Entry 7V0N (electron microscopy, 5.90 A resolution (low resolution: residue-level contacts below are approximate; hydrogen-bond / salt-bridge calls are withheld)); this record covers chains C and c of the 16 polymer chains in the assembly.

# Chain C
Name: Spike glycoprotein E1
Source organism: Eastern equine encephalitis virus
Reference sequence: Q4QXJ7 (POLS_EEEVF); residues 1-400 here correspond to UniProt positions 802-1201 (UniProt number = residue number + 801)
Chain sequence (400 residues; each row starts with the number of its first residue):
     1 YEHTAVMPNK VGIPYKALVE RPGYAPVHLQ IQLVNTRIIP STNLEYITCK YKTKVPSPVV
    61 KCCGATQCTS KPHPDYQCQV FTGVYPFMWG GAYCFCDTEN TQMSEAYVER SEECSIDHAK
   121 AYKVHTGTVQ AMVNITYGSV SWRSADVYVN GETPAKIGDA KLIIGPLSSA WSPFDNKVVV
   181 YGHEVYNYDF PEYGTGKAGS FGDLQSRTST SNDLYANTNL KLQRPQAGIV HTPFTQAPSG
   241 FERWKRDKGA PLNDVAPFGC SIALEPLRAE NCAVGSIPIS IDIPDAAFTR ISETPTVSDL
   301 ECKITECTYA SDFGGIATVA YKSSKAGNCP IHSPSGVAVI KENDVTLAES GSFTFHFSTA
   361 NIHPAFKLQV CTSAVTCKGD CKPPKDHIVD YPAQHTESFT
Disulfide bonds: Cys49-Cys114, Cys62-Cys94, Cys63-Cys96, Cys68-Cys78, Cys260-Cys272, Cys302-Cys377, Cys307-Cys381, Cys329-Cys371

# Chain c
Name: Spike glycoprotein E2
Source organism: Eastern equine encephalitis virus
Reference sequence: Q4QXJ7 (POLS_EEEVF); residues 1-342 here correspond to UniProt positions 325-666 (UniProt number = residue number + 324)
Chain sequence (342 residues; numbered 1 to 342; the number before each row is that of its first residue):
     1 DLDTHFTQYK LARPYIADCP NCGHSRCDSP IAIEEVRGDA HAGVIRIQTS AMFGLKTDGV
    61 DLAYMSFMNG KTQKSIKIDN LHVRTSAPCS LVSHHGYYIL AQCPPGDTVT VGFHDGPNRH
   121 TCTVAHKVEF RPVGREKYRH PPEHGVELPC NRYTHKRADQ GHYVEMHQPG LVADHSLLSI
   181 HSAKVKITVP SGAQVKYYCK CPDVREGITS SDHTTTCTDV KQCRAYLIDN KKWVYNSGRL
   241 PRGEGDTFKG KLHVPFVPVK AKCIATLAPE PLVEHKHRTL ILHLHPDHPT LLTTRSLGSD
   301 ANPTRQWIER PTTVNFTVTG EGLEYTWGNH PPKRVWAQES GE
Disulfide bonds: Cys19-Cys122, Cys22-Cys27, Cys89-Cys103, Cys150-Cys263, Cys199-Cys223, Cys201-Cys217

# Interface between chain C and chain c
Pairs across the interface (115):
  Lys50(C) - Asp39(c)
  Lys52(C) - Glu35(c)
  Lys52(C) - Arg37(c)
  Val55(C) - Asn236(c)
  Val55(C) - Gly238(c)
  Pro56(C) - Arg242(c)
  Ser57(C) - Asn236(c)
  Ser57(C) - Ser237(c)
  Ser57(C) - Leu240(c)
  Ser57(C) - Arg242(c)
  Pro58(C) - Gly238(c)
  Pro58(C) - Leu240(c)
  Pro58(C) - Pro241(c)
  Pro58(C) - Arg242(c)
  Val59(C) - Arg242(c)
  Cys62(C) - Tyr226(c)
  Phe87(C) - Asp28(c)
  Met88(C) - Tyr15(c)
  Met88(C) - Ile16(c)
  Met88(C) - Asp28(c)
  Met88(C) - Ala173(c)
  Trp89(C) - Ile16(c)
  Trp89(C) - Asp28(c)
  Trp89(C) - Gly70(c)
  Trp89(C) - Ala173(c)
  Gly90(C) - Ala173(c)
  Gly90(C) - His175(c)
  Ala92(C) - His175(c)
  Tyr93(C) - Leu171(c)
  Tyr93(C) - Ala173(c)
  Tyr93(C) - Tyr226(c)
  Tyr93(C) - Pro241(c)
  Cys94(C) - Tyr226(c)
  Phe95(C) - Arg224(c)
  Glu105(C) - Arg242(c)
  Ser111(C) - Arg37(c)
  Glu112(C) - Arg37(c)
  Glu112(C) - His162(c)
  Glu112(C) - Pro258(c)
  Glu113(C) - Arg37(c)
  Glu113(C) - Asp39(c)
  Glu113(C) - Ala40(c)
  Glu113(C) - Tyr153(c)
  Glu113(C) - Pro258(c)
  Ser115(C) - His162(c)
  Ile116(C) - Pro258(c)
  Ile116(C) - Val259(c)
  Ile116(C) - Lys260(c)
  Asp117(C) - Asn151(c)
  Tyr181(C) - Asn151(c)
  His183(C) - Pro149(c)
  Gln226(C) - Arg26(c)
  Ile229(C) - Asp18(c)
  Ile229(C) - Arg26(c)
  Val230(C) - Asp18(c)
  Val230(C) - Arg239(c)
  Val230(C) - Leu240(c)
  His231(C) - Arg26(c)
  His231(C) - Arg239(c)
  Thr232(C) - Gly238(c)
  Ala250(C) - Arg305(c)
  Leu252(C) - Arg295(c)
  Asn253(C) - Arg295(c)
  Asn253(C) - Glu324(c)
  Asp254(C) - Arg135(c)
  Asp254(C) - Thr293(c)
  Asp254(C) - Thr294(c)
  Asp254(C) - Arg295(c)
  Asp254(C) - Pro303(c)
  Val255(C) - Arg295(c)
  Val255(C) - Ala301(c)
  Val255(C) - Pro303(c)
  Val255(C) - Arg305(c)
  Ala256(C) - Arg295(c)
  Ala256(C) - Ala301(c)
  Pro257(C) - Arg295(c)
  Pro257(C) - Gly298(c)
  Pro257(C) - Ser299(c)
  Pro257(C) - Ala301(c)
  Phe258(C) - Leu297(c)
  Phe258(C) - Gly298(c)
  Phe258(C) - Ser299(c)
  Gly259(C) - Arg295(c)
  Gly259(C) - Leu297(c)
  Cys260(C) - Arg295(c)
  Ser261(C) - Arg334(c)
  Val274(C) - Ser299(c)
  Tyr309(C) - Glu339(c)
  Ala310(C) - Gln338(c)
  Ser311(C) - Gln338(c)
  Pro383(C) - Glu339(c)
  Pro383(C) - Glu342(c)
  Pro384(C) - Glu339(c)
  His387(C) - His275(c)
  His387(C) - Trp336(c)
  His387(C) - Gln338(c)
  His387(C) - Glu339(c)
  His387(C) - Ser340(c)
  Ile388(C) - His275(c)
  Ile388(C) - Leu280(c)
  Ile388(C) - Val335(c)
  Val389(C) - Arg334(c)
  Val389(C) - Val335(c)
  Val389(C) - Trp336(c)
  Asp390(C) - Arg334(c)
  Asp390(C) - Val335(c)
  Asp390(C) - Trp336(c)
  Tyr391(C) - Leu297(c)
  Tyr391(C) - Glu321(c)
  Tyr391(C) - Gly322(c)
  Tyr391(C) - Leu323(c)
  Tyr391(C) - Glu324(c)
  Tyr391(C) - Arg334(c)
  Tyr391(C) - Val335(c)
  Gln394(C) - Gln338(c)
Interface residues without a listed pair, chain C (60 interface residues in all): Val60, Gly91, Phe234, Glu242, Lys245, Asp386, Pro392
Interface residues without a listed pair, chain c (66 interface residues in all): Ala17, Glu34, His41, Asn69, Lys71, Arg131, Val172, Lys200, Gln222, Cys223, Val254, Val273, Thr326, Ala337

# In short
The interface between chain C and chain c involves 60 residues on one side and 66 on the other.
Here chain C is Spike glycoprotein E1 and chain c is Spike glycoprotein E2, both from Eastern equine
encephalitis virus. Entry 7V0N (Cryo-EM structure of SINV/EEEV in complex with Fab fragment of a
moderately/weakly neutralizing human antibody IgG-21) was determined by electron microscopy (same publication
as 7V0O and 7V0P).
